Entry 4X4T (X-ray diffraction, 2.50 A resolution); this record covers chains C and E of the 9 polymer chains in the assembly.

== Chain C (and E) ==
Molecule: CCA-adding enzyme
Source organism: Archaeoglobus fulgidus (strain ATCC 49558 / VC-16 / DSM 4304 / JCM 9628 / NBRC 100126)
Notes: EC 2.7.7.72; chain E of this document is another copy of the same molecule, construct and numbering; everything in this record applies to it too
UniProtKB: O28126 (CCA_ARCFU); residues 1-437 here = UniProt positions 1-437
Sequence (457 residues; row label = number of the first residue in the row):
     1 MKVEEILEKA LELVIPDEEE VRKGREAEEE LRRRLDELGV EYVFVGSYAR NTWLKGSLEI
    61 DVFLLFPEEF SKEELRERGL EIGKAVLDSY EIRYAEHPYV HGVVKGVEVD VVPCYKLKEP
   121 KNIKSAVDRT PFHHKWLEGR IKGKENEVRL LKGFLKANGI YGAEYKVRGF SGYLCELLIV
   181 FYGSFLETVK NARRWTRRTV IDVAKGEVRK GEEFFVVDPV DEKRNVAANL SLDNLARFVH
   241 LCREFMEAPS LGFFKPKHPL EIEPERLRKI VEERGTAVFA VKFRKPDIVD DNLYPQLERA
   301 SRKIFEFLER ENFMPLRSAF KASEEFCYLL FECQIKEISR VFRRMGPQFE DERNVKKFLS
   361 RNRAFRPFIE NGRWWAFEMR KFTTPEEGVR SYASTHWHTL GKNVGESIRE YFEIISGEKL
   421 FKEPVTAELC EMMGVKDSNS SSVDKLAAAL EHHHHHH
Not modelled in the structure: 438-457
Differences from the reference sequence: expression tag (438-457)
Swiss-Prot annotation at these positions:
  - binding site (ATP): Ser-47, Arg-50, His-133, Lys-152, Tyr-161
  - binding site (CTP): Ser-47, Arg-50, His-133, Lys-152, Tyr-161
  - binding site (Mg(2+)): Glu-59, Asp-61, Asp-110
What the authors report for this chain:
  - mutagenesis - R299A/R302A (10-100x): decreased catalytic activity on unstable arginyl-tRNATCG minihelix
  - catalytic residues: Asp-110, Arg-224 (citing earlier work)

== How chain C and chain E interact ==
Residue-residue contacts (5):
  Arg-194(C) with Glu-37(E), salt bridge
  Thr-196(C) with Asp-36(E)
  Arg-198(C) with Gly-39(E), hydrogen bond (side chain-backbone); Glu-41(E)
  Lys-210(C) with Asp-36(E)
Also at the interface, not in a pair above, chain C (5 interface residues in all): Arg-197
Also at the interface, not in a pair above, chain E (5 interface residues in all): Val-40

== Summary ==
The chain C/chain E interface involves 5 residues from each chain; the contacts include 1 hydrogen bond and 1
salt bridge. Polar contacts include Arg-194(C)/Glu-37(E) and Arg-198(C)/Gly-39(E). The paper reports catalytic
residues Asp-110(C) and Arg-224(C); R299A/R302A of chain C reduce catalytic activity on unstable
arginyl-tRNATCG minihelix.
Both chains are CCA-adding enzyme (Archaeoglobus fulgidus (strain ATCC 49558 / VC-16 / DSM 4304 / JCM 9628 /
NBRC 100126)). Entry 4X4T (Crystal structure of the A.fulgidus CCA-adding enzyme in complex with a G70A
arginyl-tRNA minihelix ending in ...) was determined by X-ray diffraction together with 4X4N, 4X4O, 4X4P,
4X4Q, 4X4R, 4X4S, 4X4U and 4X4V from the same study.
